6WGE - chains A and G of the 6 polymer chains in the assembly; structure by electron microscopy, 3.90 A resolution.

[Chain A]
Protein: Structural maintenance of chromosomes protein 1A
From: Homo sapiens
UniProt: Q14683 (SMC1A_HUMAN); residues 1-1233 here = UniProt positions 1-1233
Amino-acid sequence (1233 residues; row label = number of the first residue in the row):
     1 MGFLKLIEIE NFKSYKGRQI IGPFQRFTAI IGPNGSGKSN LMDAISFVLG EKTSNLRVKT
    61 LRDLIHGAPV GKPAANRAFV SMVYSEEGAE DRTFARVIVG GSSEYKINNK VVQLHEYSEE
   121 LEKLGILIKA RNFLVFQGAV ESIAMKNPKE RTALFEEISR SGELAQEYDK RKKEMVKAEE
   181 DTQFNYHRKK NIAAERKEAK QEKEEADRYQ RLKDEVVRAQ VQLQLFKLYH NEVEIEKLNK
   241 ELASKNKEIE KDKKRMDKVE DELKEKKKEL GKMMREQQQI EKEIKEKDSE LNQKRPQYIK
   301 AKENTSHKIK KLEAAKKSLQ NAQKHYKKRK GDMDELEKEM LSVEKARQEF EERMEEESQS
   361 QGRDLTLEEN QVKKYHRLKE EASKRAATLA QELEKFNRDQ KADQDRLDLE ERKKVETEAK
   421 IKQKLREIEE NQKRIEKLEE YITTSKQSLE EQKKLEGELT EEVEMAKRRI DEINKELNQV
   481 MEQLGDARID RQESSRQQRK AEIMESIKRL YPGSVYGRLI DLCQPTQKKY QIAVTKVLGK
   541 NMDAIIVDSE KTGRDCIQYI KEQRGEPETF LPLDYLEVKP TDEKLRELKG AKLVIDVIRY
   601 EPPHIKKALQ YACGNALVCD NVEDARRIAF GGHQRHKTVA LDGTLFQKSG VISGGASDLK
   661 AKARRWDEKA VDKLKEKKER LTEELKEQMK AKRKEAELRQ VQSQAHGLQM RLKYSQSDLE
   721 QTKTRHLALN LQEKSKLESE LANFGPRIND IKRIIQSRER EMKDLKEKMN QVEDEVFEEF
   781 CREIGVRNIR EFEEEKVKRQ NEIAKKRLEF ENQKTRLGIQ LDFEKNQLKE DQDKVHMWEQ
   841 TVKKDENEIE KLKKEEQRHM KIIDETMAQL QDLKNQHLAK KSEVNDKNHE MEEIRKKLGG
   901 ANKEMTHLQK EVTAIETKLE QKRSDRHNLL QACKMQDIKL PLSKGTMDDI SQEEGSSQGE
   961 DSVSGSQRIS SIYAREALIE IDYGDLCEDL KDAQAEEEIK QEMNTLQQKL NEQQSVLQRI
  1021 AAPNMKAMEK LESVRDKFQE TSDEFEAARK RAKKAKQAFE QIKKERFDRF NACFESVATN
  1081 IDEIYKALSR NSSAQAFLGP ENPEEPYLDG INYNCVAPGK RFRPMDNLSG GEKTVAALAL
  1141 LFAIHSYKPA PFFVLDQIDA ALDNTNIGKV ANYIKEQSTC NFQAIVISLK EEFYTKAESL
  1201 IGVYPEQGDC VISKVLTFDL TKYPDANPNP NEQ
Unresolved in the structure: 1, 200-1033, 1226-1233
Differences from the reference sequence: engineered mutation Gln1157 (Glu in Q14683)
Swiss-Prot annotation at these positions:
  - binding site (ATP): Gly32 to Ser39
  - modified residue: Ser358 (Phosphoserine), Ser360 (Phosphoserine), Lys648 (N6-acetyllysine), Lys713 (N6-acetyllysine), Ser957 (Phosphoserine), Ser962 (Phosphoserine), Ser966 (Phosphoserine), Ser970 (Phosphoserine), Lys1037 (N6-acetyllysine)
  - natural variant: Val58 to Arg62 (deletion: In CDLS2), Phe133 (F133V: In CDLS2), Glu141 (E141K: In CDLS2), Arg171 to Gln1233 (deletion: In DEE85), Arg196 (R196H: In CDLS2), Lys268 (deletion: In CDLS2), Ser306 (deletion: In CDLS2), Arg398 (R398G: In CDLS2; R398Q: In CDLS2), Glu493 (E493A: In CDLS2), Arg496 (R496C: In CDLS2; R496H: In CDLS2), Arg499 to Gln1233 (deletion: In DEE85), Gln531 to Gln1233 (deletion: In DEE85), 20 further natural variant entries in UniProt
  - mutagenesis: Ser957 (S957A: Reduces phosphorylation and the S-phase checkpoint activation. Abolishes S-phase activation; when associated with A-966), Ser966 (S966A: Reduces phosphorylation and the S-phase checkpoint activation. Increases sensitivity to DNA methylation. Abolishes S-phase activation; when associated with A-957)
Bound ions: Mg2+: Gln137 (together with AMP-PNP)
Ligand contacts:
  - AMP-PNP (ANP; phosphoaminophosphonic acid-adenylate ester), molecule 1: Lys13, Ser14, Gly32, Pro33, Asn34, Gly35, Ser36, Gly37, Lys38, Ser39, Asn40, Arg57, Asp63, Leu64, Ile65, His66, Gly67, Pro69, Gln137, Cys1210, Val1211
  - AMP-PNP (ANP), molecule 2: Lys1120, Arg1123, Asn1127, Leu1128, Ser1129, Gly1130, Gly1131, Glu1132

[Chain G]
Molecule: 43-nt DNA strand
Sequence (43 nucleotides; row label = number of the first residue in the row):
     1 TTTTTTTTTT TTTTTTTTTT TTTTTTTTTT TTTTTTTTTT TTT

[Interface between chain A and chain G]
Residue-residue contacts (4):
  Thr53(A) - DT33(G)  phosphate contact
  Lys59(A) - DT32(G)  salt bridge to the phosphate
  Thr60(A) - DT33(G)  phosphate contact
  Leu61(A) - DT33(G)  phosphate contact
Interface residues without a listed pair, chain A (7 interface residues in all): Ser102, Ser103, Gln113
Interface residues without a listed pair, chain G (5 interface residues in all): DT31, DT34, DT35

[In short]
The interface between chain A and chain G involves 7 residues on one side and 5 on the other; the contacts
include 1 salt bridge. Its one salt-bridged contact is Lys59(A)-DT32(G). Chain A binds AMP-PNP.
Chain A is Structural maintenance of chromosomes protein 1A (Homo sapiens) and chain G is a 43-nt DNA strand;
the structure, Cryo-EM structure of human Cohesin-NIPBL-DNA complex without STAG1, was determined by electron
microscopy, deposited together with 6WG3 and 6WG6.
